5M3X - chain A; structure by X-ray diffraction, 2.63 A resolution.

# Chain A
Molecule: Angiotensinogen
Organism: Homo sapiens
Reference sequence: P01019 (ANGT_HUMAN); residues 11-452 here correspond to UniProt positions 44-485 (UniProt number = residue number + 33)
Chain sequence (448 residues; each row starts with the number of its first residue):
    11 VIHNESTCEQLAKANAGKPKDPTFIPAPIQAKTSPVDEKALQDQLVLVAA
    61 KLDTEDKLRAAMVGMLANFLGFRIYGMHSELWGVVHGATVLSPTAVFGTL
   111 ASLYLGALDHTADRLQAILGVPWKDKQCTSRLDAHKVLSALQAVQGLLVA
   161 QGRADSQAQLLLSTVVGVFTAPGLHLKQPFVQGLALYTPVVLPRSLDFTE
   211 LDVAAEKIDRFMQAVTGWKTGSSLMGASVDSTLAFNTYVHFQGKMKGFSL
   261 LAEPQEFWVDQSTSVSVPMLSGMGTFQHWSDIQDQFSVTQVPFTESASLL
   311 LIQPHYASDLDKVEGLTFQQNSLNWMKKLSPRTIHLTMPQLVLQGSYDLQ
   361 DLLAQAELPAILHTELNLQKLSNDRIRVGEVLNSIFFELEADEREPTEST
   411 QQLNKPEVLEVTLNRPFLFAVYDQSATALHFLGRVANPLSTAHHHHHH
Unresolved in the structure: 11-30, 137-140, 162-168, 234-237, 331-337, 402-416, 451-458
Construct notes: engineered mutation Gln137 (Asn170 in P01019), Ser232 (Cys265 in P01019), Gln271 (Asn304 in P01019), Gln295 (Asn328 in P01019), Ser308 (Cys341 in P01019); expression tag (453-458)
From the paper describing this entry:
  - conformationally variable residues (loop rearrangement): Trp133
  - mutagenesis - N334T: unchanged catalytic activity
  - mutagenesis - N14Q (2.5-fold), N14Q/N137Q/N271Q/N295Q (2.5-fold): increased catalytic activity
  - disease-associated variants - M235T: increased expression (citing earlier work)

# Summary
The paper reports that N14Q and N14Q/N137Q/N271Q/N295Q increase catalytic activity; conformational variability
at Trp133; 4 substitutions were tested in all.
Chain A is Angiotensinogen (Homo sapiens); the structure, Crystal structure of human angiotensin I-deleted
angiotensinogen, was determined by X-ray diffraction together with 6I3F, 6I3I and 5M3Y from the same study.
